1DFI - chains C and D of the 4 polymer chains in the assembly; structure by X-ray diffraction, 2.09 A resolution.

Chain C (and D):
Molecule: Enoyl acyl carrier protein reductase
Organism: Escherichia coli
Notes: EC 1.3.1.9; chain D of this document is another copy of the same molecule, construct and numbering; everything in this record applies to it too
UniProt: P29132 (FABI_ECOLI); residues 2-262 here correspond to UniProt positions 1-261 (UniProt number = residue number - 1)
Amino-acid sequence (261 residues; numbered 2 to 262; the number before each row is that of its first residue):
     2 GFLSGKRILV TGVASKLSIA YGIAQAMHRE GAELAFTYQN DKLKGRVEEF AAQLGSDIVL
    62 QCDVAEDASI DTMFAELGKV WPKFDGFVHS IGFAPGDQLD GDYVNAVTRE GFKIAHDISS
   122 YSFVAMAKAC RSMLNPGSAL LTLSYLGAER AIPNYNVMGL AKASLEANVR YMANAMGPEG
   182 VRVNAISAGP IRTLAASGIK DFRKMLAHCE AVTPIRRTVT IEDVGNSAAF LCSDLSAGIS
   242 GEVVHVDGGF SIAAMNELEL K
Not modelled in the structure: 196-205, 259-262
Small-molecule neighbours: NAD (nicotinamide-adenine-dinucleotide): Gly13, Val14, Ala15, Ser19, Ile20, Gln40, Cys63, Asp64, Val65, Ala66, Ser91, Ile92, Gly93, Phe94, Ile119, Leu144, Ser145, Tyr146, Tyr156, Lys163, Ala189, Gly190, Pro191, Ile192, Leu195

How chain C and chain D interact:
Residue-residue contacts - 86 pairs, chain C then chain D:
  Val65(C) - Arg110(D)  hydrogen bond (backbone-side chain)
  Ala66(C) - Arg110(D)  hydrogen bond (backbone-side chain)
  Glu67(C) - Arg110(D)
  Asp68(C) - Arg110(D)  salt bridge
  Ile71(C) - Arg110(D)
  Asp103(C) - Arg132(D)  salt bridge
  Asp103(C) - Ala176(D)
  Tyr104(C) - Asn169(D)  hydrogen bond
  Tyr104(C) - Tyr172(D)  hydrophobic
  Tyr104(C) - Met173(D)  hydrophobic
  Val105(C) - Lys129(D)  hydrogen bond (backbone-side chain)
  Val105(C) - Arg132(D)
  Val105(C) - Ala176(D)  hydrophobic
  Val105(C) - Met177(D)  hydrophobic
  Asn106(C) - Lys129(D)  hydrogen bond (backbone-side chain)
  Asn106(C) - Arg132(D)  hydrogen bond
  Val108(C) - Val125(D)  hydrophobic
  Val108(C) - Lys129(D)  hydrogen bond (backbone-side chain)
  Thr109(C) - Tyr122(D)
  Arg110(C) - Val65(D)  hydrogen bond (side chain-backbone)
  Arg110(C) - Ala66(D)  hydrogen bond (side chain-backbone)
  Arg110(C) - Glu67(D)
  Arg110(C) - Asp68(D)  salt bridge
  Arg110(C) - Ile71(D)
  Arg110(C) - Asp118(D)  salt bridge
  Arg110(C) - Tyr122(D)  hydrogen bond (backbone-side chain)
  Phe113(C) - His117(D)
  Phe113(C) - Ser121(D)
  Phe113(C) - Tyr122(D)  hydrophobic
  Lys114(C) - Lys114(D)
  His117(C) - Phe113(D)
  His117(C) - His117(D)
  His117(C) - Ser165(D)  hydrogen bond
  Asp118(C) - Arg110(D)  salt bridge
  Ser121(C) - Phe113(D)
  Tyr122(C) - Val108(D)  hydrophobic
  Tyr122(C) - Thr109(D)
  Tyr122(C) - Arg110(D)  hydrogen bond (side chain-backbone)
  Tyr122(C) - Phe113(D)  hydrophobic
  Val125(C) - Tyr104(D)
  Val125(C) - Val108(D)  hydrophobic
  Lys129(C) - Val105(D)  hydrogen bond (side chain-backbone)
  Lys129(C) - Asn106(D)  hydrogen bond (side chain-backbone)
  Lys129(C) - Val108(D)  hydrogen bond (side chain-backbone)
  Arg132(C) - Asp103(D)  salt bridge
  Arg132(C) - Val105(D)
  Arg132(C) - Asn106(D)  hydrogen bond
  Gly148(C) - Tyr172(D)  hydrogen bond (backbone-side chain)
  Ala149(C) - Arg171(D)  hydrogen bond (backbone-side chain)
  Glu150(C) - Arg171(D)  hydrogen bond (backbone-side chain)
  Arg151(C) - Tyr172(D)  hydrogen bond (backbone-side chain)
  Ala152(C) - Arg171(D)
  Ala152(C) - Tyr172(D)
  Ala152(C) - Asn175(D)
  Ile153(C) - Tyr172(D)  hydrogen bond (backbone-side chain)
  Tyr156(C) - Tyr172(D)
  Asn157(C) - Tyr172(D)
  Gly160(C) - Tyr172(D)
  Leu161(C) - Ser165(D)
  Leu161(C) - Ala168(D)  hydrophobic
  Leu161(C) - Asn169(D)
  Leu161(C) - Tyr172(D)  hydrophobic
  Ala164(C) - Ala164(D)
  Ala164(C) - Ala168(D)  hydrophobic
  Ser165(C) - Phe113(D)
  Ser165(C) - His117(D)  hydrogen bond
  Ser165(C) - Leu161(D)
  Ala168(C) - Ala164(D)  hydrophobic
  Asn169(C) - Tyr104(D)  hydrogen bond
  Asn169(C) - Leu161(D)
  Arg171(C) - Ala149(D)  hydrogen bond (side chain-backbone)
  Arg171(C) - Glu150(D)  hydrogen bond (side chain-backbone)
  Arg171(C) - Ala152(D)
  Tyr172(C) - Tyr104(D)  hydrophobic
  Tyr172(C) - Gly148(D)  hydrogen bond (side chain-backbone)
  Tyr172(C) - Arg151(D)  hydrogen bond (side chain-backbone)
  Tyr172(C) - Ala152(D)
  Tyr172(C) - Ile153(D)  hydrogen bond (side chain-backbone)
  Tyr172(C) - Tyr156(D)
  Tyr172(C) - Asn157(D)
  Tyr172(C) - Gly160(D)
  Tyr172(C) - Leu161(D)  hydrophobic
  Met173(C) - Tyr104(D)  hydrophobic
  Asn175(C) - Ala152(D)
  Ala176(C) - Asp103(D)
  Ala176(C) - Val105(D)  hydrophobic
Also at the interface, not in a pair above, chain C (43 interface residues in all): Ala107, Ala126, Met177
Also at the interface, not in a pair above, chain D (42 interface residues in all): Ala126

In short:
The interface between chain C and chain D involves 43 residues on one side and 42 on the other, with 28
hydrogen bonds and 6 salt bridges. Polar contacts include Asp68(C)-Arg110(D), Asp103(C)-Arg132(D) and
Arg110(C)-Asp118(D). Chain C binds NAD.
Chain C and chain D are both Enoyl acyl carrier protein reductase (Escherichia coli); the structure, X-ray
structure of escherichia coli enoyl reductase with bound NAD, was determined by X-ray diffraction, deposited
together with 1DFG and 1DFH.
